Entry 6WHV (electron microscopy, 4.05 A resolution (low resolution: residue-level contacts below are approximate; hydrogen-bond / salt-bridge calls are withheld)); this record covers chains A and D of the 4 polymer chains in the assembly.

# Chain A
Name: Glutamate receptor ionotropic, NMDA 1
Organism: Rattus norvegicus
UniProt: P35439 (NMDZ1_RAT), isoform P35439-2; residues 1-959 here = UniProt positions 1-959
Chain sequence (959 residues; row label = number of the first residue in the row):
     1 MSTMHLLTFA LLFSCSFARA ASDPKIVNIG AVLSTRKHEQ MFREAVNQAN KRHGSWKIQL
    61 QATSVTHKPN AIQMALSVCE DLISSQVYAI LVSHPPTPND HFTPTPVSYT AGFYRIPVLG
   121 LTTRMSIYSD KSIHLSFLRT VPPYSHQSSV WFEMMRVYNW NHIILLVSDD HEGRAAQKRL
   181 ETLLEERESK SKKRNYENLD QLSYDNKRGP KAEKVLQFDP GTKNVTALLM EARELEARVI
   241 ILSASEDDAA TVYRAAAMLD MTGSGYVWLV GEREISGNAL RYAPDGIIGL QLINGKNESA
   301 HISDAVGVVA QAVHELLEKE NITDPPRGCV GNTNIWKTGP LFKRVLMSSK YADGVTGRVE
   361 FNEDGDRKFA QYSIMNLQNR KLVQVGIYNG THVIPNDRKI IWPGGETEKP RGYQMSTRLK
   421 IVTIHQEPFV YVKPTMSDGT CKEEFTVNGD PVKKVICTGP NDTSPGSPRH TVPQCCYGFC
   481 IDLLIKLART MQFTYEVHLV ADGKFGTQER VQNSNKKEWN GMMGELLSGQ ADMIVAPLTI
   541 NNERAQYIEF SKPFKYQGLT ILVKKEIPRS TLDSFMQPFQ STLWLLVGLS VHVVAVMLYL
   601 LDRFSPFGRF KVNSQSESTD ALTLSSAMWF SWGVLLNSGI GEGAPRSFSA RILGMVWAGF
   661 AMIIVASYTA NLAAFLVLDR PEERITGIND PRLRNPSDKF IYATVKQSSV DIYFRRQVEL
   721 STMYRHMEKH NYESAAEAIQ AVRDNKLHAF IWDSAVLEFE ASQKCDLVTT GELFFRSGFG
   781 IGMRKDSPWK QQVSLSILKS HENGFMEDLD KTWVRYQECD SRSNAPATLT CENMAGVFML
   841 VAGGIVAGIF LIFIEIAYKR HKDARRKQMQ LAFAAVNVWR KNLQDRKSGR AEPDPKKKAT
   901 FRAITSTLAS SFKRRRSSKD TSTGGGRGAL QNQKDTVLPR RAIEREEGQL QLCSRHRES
Disordered / not traced: 1-24, 53-57, 191-203, 606-622, 863-959
Differences from the reference sequence: conflict Ser22 (Cys in P35439), Gln61 (Asn in P35439), Asp260 (Asn in P35439), Gln371 (Asn in P35439), Gln492 (Asn in P35439), Gln512 (Asn in P35439), Gln615 (Glu in P35439), Ser616 (Glu in P35439), Ser618 (Glu in P35439), Thr619 (Glu in P35439), Gln792 (Asn in P35439), Cys831 (Phe in P35439)
Disulfide bonds: Cys441-Cys475, Cys457-Cys476, Cys765-Cys819
Covalent attachments: N-acetylglucosamine (NAG) linked to Asn297

# Chain D
Name: Glutamate receptor ionotropic, NMDA 2B
Organism: Rattus norvegicus
UniProt: Q00960 (NMDE2_RAT); residue numbers follow UniProt; this construct covers 27-852
Chain sequence (883 residues; each row starts with the number of its first residue; numbers below 1 keep their minus sign (Met-30 is residue -30)):
   -30 MGTMRLFLLA VLFLFSFARA TGWSHPQFEK GGGSGGGSGG SAWSHPQFEK GALVPRGRSQ
    30 KSPPSIGIAV ILVGTSDEVA IKDAHEKDDF HHLSVVPRVE LVAMNETDPK SIITRICDLM
    90 SDRKIQGVVF ADDTDQEAIA QILDFISAQT LTPILGIHGG SSMIMADKDE SSMFFQFGPS
   150 IEQQASVMLN IMEEYDWYIF SIVTTYFPGY QDFVNKIRST IENSFVGWEL EEVLLLDMSL
   210 DDGDSKIQNQ LKKLQSPIIL LYCTKEEATY IFEVANSVGL TGYGYTWIVP SLVAGDTDTV
   270 PSEFPTGLIS VSYDEWDYGL PARVRDGIAI ITTAASDMLS EHSFIPEPKS SCYNTHEKRI
   330 YQSNMLNRYL INVTFEGRDL SFSEDGYQMH PKLVIILLNK ERKWERVGKW KDKSLQMKYY
   390 VWPRMCPETE EQEDDHLSIV TLEEAPFVIV ESVDPLSGTC MRNTVPCQKR IISENKTDEE
   450 PGYIKKCCKG FCIDILKKIS KSVKFTYDLY LVTNGKHGKK INGTWNGMIG EVVMKRAYMA
   510 VGSLTINEER SEVVDFSVPF IETGISVMVS RSNGTVSPSA FLEPFSACVW VMMFVMLLIV
   570 SAVAVFVFEY FSPVGYNRSL ADGREPGGPS FTIGKAIWLL WGLVFNNSVP VQNPKGTTSK
   630 IMVSVWAFFA VIFLASYTAN LAAFMIQEEY VDQVSGLSDK KFQRPNDFSP PFRFGTVPNG
   690 STERNIRNNY AEMHAYMGKF NQRGVDDALL SLKTGKLDAF IYDAAVLNYM AGRDEGCKLV
   750 TIGSGKVFAS TGYGIAIQKD SGWKRQVDLA ILQLFGDGEM EELEALWLTG ICHNEKNEVM
   810 SSQLDIDNMA GVFYMLGAAM ALSLITFISE HLFYWQFRHS FMG
Disordered / not traced: -30 to 33, 395-402, 445-446, 580-597, 846-852
Differences from the reference sequence: expression tag (-30 to 26); conflict Asp348 (Asn in Q00960), Cys557 (Asp in Q00960), Ser588 (Cys in Q00960), Ser838 (Cys in Q00960), Ser849 (Cys in Q00960)
Swiss-Prot annotation at these positions:
  - region: Lys604 to Pro623 (Pore-forming)
  - binding site (Zn(2+)): His127, Glu284
  - binding site (L-glutamate): Thr514, Arg519, Ser690, Thr691, Asp732
  - site: Asn615 (Functional determinant of NMDA receptors)
  - glycosylation (N-linked (GlcNAc...) asparagine): Asn74, Asn341, Asn444, Asn491, Asn542, Asn688
  - mutagenesis: His60 (H60A: Normal zinc binding), His127 (H127A: Reduced zinc binding), Asp283 (D283A: Slightly reduced zinc binding), Glu284 (E284A: Reduced zinc binding), His311 (H311A: Normal zinc binding), His359 (H359A: Normal zinc binding)
Disulfide bonds: Cys86-Cys321, Cys429-Cys456, Cys436-Cys457
Covalent attachments: N-acetylglucosamine (NAG) linked to Asn542, Asn688
Residues lining bound ligands: QGP ((2S)-2-amino-3-[2',4'-dichloro-4-hydroxy-5-(phosphonomethyl)biphenyl-3-yl]propanoic acid): Glu413, Ala414, Pro415, His486, Ser512, Leu513, Thr514, Arg519, Val686, Gly689, Ser690, Thr691, Tyr731, Val735, Tyr762

# Interface between chain A and chain D
Cross-chain cystine bridges: Cys831(A)-Cys557(D)
Pairs across the interface (63; chain A residue first):
  Ile540(A) with Leu781(D)
  Asn541(A) with Leu781(D)
  Asn542(A) with Leu778(D); Leu781(D); Gln782(D)
  Ala545(A) with Arg774(D); Leu778(D)
  Gln546(A) with Arg774(D); Leu778(D)
  Lys552(A) with Phe525(D); Ser526(D)
  Tyr556(A) with Glu531(D); Ser759(D); Thr760(D); Gly761(D)
  Phe575(A) with Ile641(D)
  Trp629(A) with Ile630(D)
  Leu636(A) with Phe637(D); Val640(D)
  Ile640(A) with Asn622(D)
  Tyr668(A) with Ile641(D)
  Thr669(A) with Ala644(D)
  Leu672(A) with Ser645(D); Ala648(D)
  Ala673(A) with Ala648(D)
  Leu676(A) with Asn649(D)
  Arg680(A) with Glu657(D)
  Arg716(A) with Gly785(D)
  Phe775(A) with Glu790(D)
  Arg776(A) with Glu790(D); Glu793(D)
  Ser777(A) with Glu531(D)
  Lys790(A) with Lys773(D)
  Leu795(A) with Ser520(D)
  His801(A) with Ser759(D)
  Glu802(A) with Asn694(D); Asn698(D)
  Glu807(A) with Val756(D); Phe757(D)
  Lys811(A) with Ser667(D)
  Ser821(A) with Gln662(D)
  Ser823(A) with Glu657(D)
  Ala825(A) with Phe653(D)
  Pro826(A) with Ala652(D); Phe653(D)
  Thr828(A) with Glu552(D); Pro553(D); Phe554(D); Ser555(D)
  Leu829(A) with Pro553(D); Phe554(D); Ser555(D); Asn649(D)
  Thr830(A) with Ser555(D)
  Cys831(A) with Ser555(D); Cys557(D), disulfide
  Val837(A) with Phe638(D)
  Phe838(A) with Met561(D); Met565(D)
  Gly844(A) with Met631(D)
  Ile845(A) with Val572(D)
  Leu851(A) with Thr627(D)
  Ile852(A) with Tyr579(D)
Also at the interface, not in a pair above, chain A (60 interface residues in all): Ile548, Glu549, Pro553, Asn637, Ser638, Gly639, Glu642, Val665, Val677, Tyr713, Leu773, Phe774, Lys785, Leu798, Asn803, Met834, Val841, Gly848, Glu855
Also at the interface, not in a pair above, chain D (59 interface residues in all): Ile515, Asn516, Glu518, Pro528, Leu612, Asn616, Pro623, Thr626, Lys629, Val632, Ala636, Thr647, Ile655, Ser753

# Overview
The interface between chain A and chain D involves 60 residues on one side and 59 on the other; the contacts
include 1 disulfide bond. Ligands of chain D: compound QGP. Covalently linked N-acetylglucosamine: at
Asn297(A). N-acetylglucosamine is covalently linked to Asn542(D) and Asn688(D).
Here chain A is Glutamate receptor ionotropic, NMDA 1 and chain D is Glutamate receptor ionotropic, NMDA 2B,
both from Rattus norvegicus. Entry 6WHV (GluN1b-GluN2B NMDA receptor in complex with SDZ 220-040 and L689,560,
class 2) was determined by electron microscopy, deposited together with 6USU, 6USV, 6WHR, 6WHS, 6WHT, 6WHU and
5 further entries.
